Entry 4YDI (X-ray diffraction, 3.45 A resolution); this record covers chains G and H of the 3 polymer chains in the assembly.

[Chain G]
Protein: Envelope glycoprotein gp160
Organism: Human immunodeficiency virus 1
UniProt: O55774 (O55774_9HIV1); the construct has insertions or renumbered stretches relative to UniProt, so the offset changes along the chain: 44-123 = UniProt 43-122; 199-299 = UniProt 191-291; 324-357 = UniProt 315-348; 359-492 = UniProt 349-482
Sequence (359 residues; each row starts with the number of its first residue; note: 90 numbers in that range are skipped by the numbering (no residue carries them; nothing is unmodelled there)):
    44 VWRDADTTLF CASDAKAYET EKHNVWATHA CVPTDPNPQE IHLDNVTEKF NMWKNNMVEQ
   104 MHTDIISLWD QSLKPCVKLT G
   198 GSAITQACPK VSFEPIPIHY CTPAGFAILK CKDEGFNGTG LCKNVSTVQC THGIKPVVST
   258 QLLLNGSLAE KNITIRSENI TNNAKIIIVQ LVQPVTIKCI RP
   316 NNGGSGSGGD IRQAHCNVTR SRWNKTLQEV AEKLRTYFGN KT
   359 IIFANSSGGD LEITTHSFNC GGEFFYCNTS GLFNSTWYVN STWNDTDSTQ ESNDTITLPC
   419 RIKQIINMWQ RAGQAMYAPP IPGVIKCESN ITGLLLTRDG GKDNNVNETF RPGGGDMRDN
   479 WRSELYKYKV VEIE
Unresolved in the structure: 316-324, 405-410, 492
Disulfide bonds: Cys54-Cys74, Cys119-Cys205, Cys218-Cys247, Cys228-Cys239, Cys296-Cys331, Cys378-Cys445, Cys385-Cys418
Covalent attachments: N-acetylglucosamine (NAG) linked to Asn234, Asn241, Asn262, Asn276, Asn332, Asn355, Asn363, Asn386, Asn392, Asn398, Asn448, Asn465
Sequence notes: linker (124, 198, 318-323)

[Chain H]
Protein: Heavy chain of antibody Z258-VRC27.01
Organism: Homo sapiens
Notes: antibody fragment or engineered binder
Sequence (227 residues; each row starts with the number of its first residue; a row labelled like 82A-82C holds insertion residues (82A, then the next letters in order)):
     1 SQRLVQSGPQ VRKPGSSVRI SCETSGYTFN AYILHWFRQA PGRSFEWMGW IK
   52A P
    53 KFGAVNYAHS FQGRITLTRD IYRETAFLDL
82A-82C TGL
    83 RFDDTAVYYC ARDRLYDG
100A-100E SSWRL
   101 DPWGQGTRVV VSSASTKGPS VFPLAPSSKS TSGGTAALGC LVKDYFPEPV TVSWNSGALT
   161 SGVHTFPAVL QSSGLYSLSS VVTVPSSSLG TQTYICNVNH KPSNTKVDKK VEPKSCDK
Unresolved in the structure: 1, 125-137, 215-218
Disulfide bonds: Cys22-Cys92, Cys140-Cys196

[Interface between chain G and chain H]
Residue-residue contacts (47; chain G residue first):
  Leu122(G) - Tyr74(H)  hydrogen bond (backbone-side chain)
  Gly124(G) - Tyr74(H)
  Asn279(G) - Ser100A(H)
  Asn279(G) - Trp100C(H)  hydrogen bond
  Asn280(G) - Trp47(H)
  Asn280(G) - Trp50(H)  hydrogen bond
  Asn280(G) - Trp100C(H)
  Ala281(G) - Trp50(H)
  Ala281(G) - Lys52(H)  hydrogen bond (backbone-side chain)
  Ala281(G) - Ser100A(H)
  Ala281(G) - Trp100C(H)
  Lys282(G) - Gly100(H)
  Lys282(G) - Ser100A(H)  hydrogen bond (side chain-backbone)
  Ser365(G) - Val57(H)
  Ser365(G) - Tyr59(H)
  Gly366(G) - Gly55(H)
  Gly366(G) - Val57(H)
  Gly367(G) - Phe54(H)
  Gly367(G) - Gly55(H)
  Asp368(G) - Phe54(H)  hydrogen bond (backbone-backbone)
  Asp368(G) - Arg71(H)  salt bridge
  Glu370(G) - Phe54(H)
  Ile371(G) - Phe54(H)
  Ile371(G) - Ala56(H)  hydrophobic
  Met426(G) - Phe54(H)
  Trp427(G) - Lys53(H)
  Trp427(G) - Phe54(H)  hydrophobic
  Ala430(G) - Asn30(H)
  Gly431(G) - Tyr74(H)
  Gln432(G) - Tyr74(H)
  Thr455(G) - Asn58(H)
  Arg456(G) - Asn58(H)  hydrogen bond (backbone-side chain)
  Asp457(G) - Asn58(H)
  Asp457(G) - Gln64(H)  hydrogen bond
  Gly458(G) - Trp47(H)
  Gly458(G) - Asn58(H)  hydrogen bond (backbone-side chain)
  Gly458(G) - Tyr59(H)
  Gly458(G) - Ala60(H)
  Gly458(G) - His61(H)
  Gly459(G) - Trp47(H)
  Gly459(G) - Ala60(H)
  Gly459(G) - His61(H)
  Lys460(G) - His61(H)  hydrogen bond (backbone-side chain)
  Arg469(G) - Gln64(H)  hydrogen bond
  Gly473(G) - Lys53(H)
  Gly473(G) - Phe54(H)
  Arg476(G) - Asp99(H)  salt bridge
Other interface residues (no listed pair), chain G (28 interface residues in all): Ile283, Asn425
From the paper, about this interface:
  - residue pairs: Arg71(H)-Asp368(G)
  - epitope / paratope residues, chain H: Arg71(H)

[Overview]
28 residues of chain G face 20 of chain H across their interface, with 11 hydrogen bonds and 2 salt bridges.
Polar contacts include Asp368(G)-Arg71(H), Arg476(G)-Asp99(H) and Leu122(G)-Tyr74(H). The authors report a
contact between Arg71(H) and Asp368(G). The paper reports the epitope/paratope residue Arg71(H).
Chain G is Envelope glycoprotein gp160 (Human immunodeficiency virus 1) and chain H is Heavy chain of antibody
Z258-VRC27.01 (Homo sapiens); the structure, Crystal structure of broad and potently neutralizing VRC01-class
antibody Z258-VRC27.01, isolated from human donor Z258, in ..., was determined by X-ray diffraction (same
publication as 4YDJ, 4YDK, 4YDL and 4YE4).
